PDB entry 1JXP | X-ray diffraction, 2.20 A resolution | chains A and C of the 4 polymer chains in the assembly

[Chain A]
Name: NS3 serine protease
Organism: Hepatitis C virus (isolate BK)
Reference sequence: P26663 (POLG_HCVBK); residues 1-180 here correspond to UniProt positions 1026-1205 (UniProt number = residue number + 1025)
Amino-acid sequence (186 residues; numbered 1 to 186; the number before each row is that of its first residue):
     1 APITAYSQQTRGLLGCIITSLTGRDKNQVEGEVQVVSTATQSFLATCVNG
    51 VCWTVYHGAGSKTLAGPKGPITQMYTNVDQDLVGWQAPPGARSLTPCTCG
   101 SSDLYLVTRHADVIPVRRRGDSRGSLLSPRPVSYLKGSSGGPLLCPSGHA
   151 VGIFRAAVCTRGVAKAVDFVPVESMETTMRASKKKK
Not modelled in the structure: 1-2, 180-186
Construct notes: conflict Ser7 (Ala1033 in P26663), Ile18 (Val1044 in P26663), Tyr56 (Phe1082 in P26663), Gln86 (His1112 in P26663), Ser122 (Gly1148 in P26663), Val170 (Ile1196 in P26663)
Bound ions: Zn2+: Cys97, Cys99, Cys145
Reported in the primary citation:
  - catalytic residues: His57, Asp81, Ser139

[Chain C]
Name: NS4A
Organism: Hepatitis C virus (isolate BK)
Reference sequence: P26663 (POLG_HCVBK); residues 221-234 here correspond to UniProt positions 1677-1690 (UniProt number = residue number + 1456)
Amino-acid sequence (16 residues; each row starts with the number of its first residue):
   220 KGSVVIVGRIILSGRK
Not modelled in the structure: 220, 233-235

[Interface between chain A and chain C]
Residue-residue contacts (56; chain A residue first):
  Ile3(A) - Ser232(C)  hydrogen bond (backbone-side chain)
  Thr4(A) - Ile230(C)
  Thr4(A) - Leu231(C)
  Thr4(A) - Ser232(C)  hydrogen bond (backbone-side chain)
  Ala5(A) - Ile230(C)
  Tyr6(A) - Arg228(C)
  Tyr6(A) - Ile229(C)
  Tyr6(A) - Ile230(C)  hydrogen bond (backbone-backbone)
  Ser7(A) - Arg228(C)
  Ser7(A) - Ile229(C)
  Gln8(A) - Gly227(C)
  Gln8(A) - Arg228(C)  hydrogen bond (backbone-backbone)
  Gln9(A) - Val226(C)
  Thr10(A) - Ile225(C)
  Thr10(A) - Val226(C)  hydrogen bond (backbone-backbone)
  Thr10(A) - Gly227(C)  hydrogen bond (side chain-backbone)
  Thr10(A) - Arg228(C)
  Arg11(A) - Val224(C)
  Arg11(A) - Ile225(C)  hydrogen bond (side chain-backbone)
  Arg11(A) - Val226(C)  hydrogen bond (backbone-backbone)
  Cys16(A) - Val224(C)
  Thr19(A) - Val224(C)
  Ser20(A) - Gly221(C)
  Ser20(A) - Ser222(C)  hydrogen bond (backbone-backbone)
  Ser20(A) - Val224(C)
  Gly23(A) - Ser222(C)
  Gln28(A) - Arg228(C)  hydrogen bond (backbone-side chain)
  Glu30(A) - Arg228(C)  salt bridge
  Gly31(A) - Ile230(C)
  Glu32(A) - Leu231(C)
  Val33(A) - Arg228(C)
  Val33(A) - Ile229(C)  hydrogen bond (backbone-backbone)
  Val33(A) - Leu231(C)  hydrophobic
  Gln34(A) - Ile225(C)
  Gln34(A) - Gly227(C)  hydrogen bond (side chain-backbone)
  Val35(A) - Val224(C)
  Val35(A) - Ile225(C)
  Val35(A) - Val226(C)  hydrogen bond (backbone-backbone)
  Val35(A) - Gly227(C)  hydrogen bond (backbone-backbone)
  Val35(A) - Ile229(C)  hydrophobic
  Val36(A) - Val223(C)  hydrophobic
  Val36(A) - Val224(C)
  Ser37(A) - Val223(C)
  Ser37(A) - Val224(C)  hydrogen bond (backbone-backbone)
  Thr38(A) - Val223(C)
  Lys62(A) - Gly221(C)  hydrogen bond (side chain-backbone)
  Lys62(A) - Val223(C)
  Thr63(A) - Ser222(C)  hydrogen bond
  Thr63(A) - Val223(C)  hydrogen bond (backbone-backbone)
  Leu64(A) - Val223(C)
  Ala65(A) - Ser222(C)
  Ala65(A) - Val223(C)  hydrogen bond (backbone-backbone)
  Pro70(A) - Ser222(C)
  Val107(A) - Ile229(C)  hydrophobic
  Val107(A) - Leu231(C)  hydrophobic
  Arg109(A) - Ile229(C)
Other interface residues (no listed pair), chain A (36 interface residues in all): Asp25, Leu44, Trp85, Arg92, Thr108, Ala111

[Summary]
Chain A and chain C form an interface of 36 and 12 residues respectively; the contacts include 19 hydrogen
bonds and 1 salt bridge. Polar contacts include Glu30(A)-Arg228(C), Ile3(A)-Ser232(C) and Thr4(A)-Ser232(C).
Cys97(A), Cys99(A) and Cys145(A) form the Zn2+ site. From the paper: catalytic residues His57(A), Asp81(A) and
Ser139(A).
Here chain A is NS3 serine protease and chain C is NS4A, both from Hepatitis C virus (isolate BK). Entry 1JXP
(Bk strain hepatitis C virus (hcv) NS3-NS4A) was determined by X-ray diffraction, deposited together with
1NS3.
